Entry 4NBF (X-ray diffraction, 2.00 A resolution); this record covers chains A and D of the 6 polymer chains in the assembly.

Chain A:
Molecule: Terminal oxygenase component of carbazole
Notes: EC 1.14.12.22
Reference sequence: Q84II6 (Q84II6_JANS3); residues 1-384 here = UniProt positions 1-384
Sequence (392 residues; numbered 1 to 392; the number before each row is that of its first residue):
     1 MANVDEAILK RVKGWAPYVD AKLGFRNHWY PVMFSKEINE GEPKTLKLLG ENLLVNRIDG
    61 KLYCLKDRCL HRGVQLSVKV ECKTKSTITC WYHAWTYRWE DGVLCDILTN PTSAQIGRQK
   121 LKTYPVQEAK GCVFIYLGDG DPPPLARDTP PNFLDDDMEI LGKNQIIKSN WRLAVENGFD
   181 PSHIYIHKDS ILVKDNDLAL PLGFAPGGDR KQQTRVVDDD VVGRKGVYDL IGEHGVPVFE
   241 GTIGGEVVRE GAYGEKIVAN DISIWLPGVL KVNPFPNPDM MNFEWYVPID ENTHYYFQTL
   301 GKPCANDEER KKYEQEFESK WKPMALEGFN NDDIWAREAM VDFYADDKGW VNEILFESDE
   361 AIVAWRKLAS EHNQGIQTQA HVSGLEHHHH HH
Disordered / not traced: 1, 391-392
Differences from the reference sequence: engineered mutation Asn282 (Gln in Q84II6); expression tag (385-392)
Bound ions: 2Fe-2S cluster Fe: Cys69, His71, Cys90, His93; Fe2+: His183, His187, Asp333
Residues lining bound ligands: 2Fe-2S cluster (FES): Cys69, His71, Arg72, Val74, Cys90, Tyr92, His93, Ala94, Trp95
Reported in the primary citation:
  - mutagenesis - Q282N: decreased catalytic activity on CAR

Chain D:
Molecule: Ferredoxin CarAc
Source organism: Pseudomonas resinovorans
Notes: EC 1.14.12.22
Reference sequence: Q8GI16 (CARAC_PSERE); numbering as in UniProt (aligned over 1-107)
Sequence (115 residues; row label = number of the first residue in the row):
     1 MNQIWLKVCA ASDMQPGTIR RVNRVGAAPL AVYRVGDQFY ATEDTCTHGI ASLSEGTLDG
    61 DVIECPFHGG AFNVCTGMPA SSPCTVPLGV FEVEVKEGEV YVAGEKKLEH HHHHH
Disordered / not traced: 1-3, 108-115
Differences from the reference sequence: expression tag (108-115)
Bound ions: 2Fe-2S cluster Fe: Cys46, His48, Cys65, His68
Residues lining bound ligands: 2Fe-2S cluster (FES): Cys46, His48, Gly49, Ile50, Ala51, Cys65, Phe67, His68, Gly69, Gly70, Pro83, Cys84
Swiss-Prot annotation at these positions:
  - binding site ([2Fe-2S] cluster): Cys46, His48, Cys65, His68

Chain A / chain D interface:
Contacting residue pairs (28):
  Arg11(A) - Pro66(D)
  Arg11(A) - Phe67(D)
  Arg11(A) - His68(D)  hydrogen bond (side chain-backbone)
  Arg11(A) - Gly69(D)  hydrogen bond (side chain-backbone)
  Arg11(A) - Gly70(D)
  Arg11(A) - Ser82(D)  hydrogen bond (side chain-backbone)
  Arg11(A) - Pro83(D)
  Val12(A) - Phe67(D)
  Lys13(A) - Glu64(D)  salt bridge
  Lys13(A) - Pro66(D)  hydrogen bond (backbone-backbone)
  Gly14(A) - Pro66(D)  hydrogen bond (backbone-backbone)
  Trp15(A) - Phe67(D)  hydrophobic
  Arg210(A) - Ile50(D)
  Arg210(A) - Glu55(D)  salt bridge
  Trp350(A) - His68(D)
  Val351(A) - His48(D)
  Val351(A) - His68(D)
  Val351(A) - Pro83(D)
  Asn352(A) - His48(D)
  Asn352(A) - Pro83(D)
  Glu353(A) - His48(D)  hydrogen bond (backbone-side chain)
  Glu353(A) - His68(D)  salt bridge
  Ile354(A) - His48(D)
  Leu355(A) - Gly49(D)
  Phe356(A) - Ile50(D)
  Glu357(A) - Ile50(D)
  Glu360(A) - Ile50(D)
  Val363(A) - Phe67(D)  hydrophobic
Interface residues without a listed pair, chain A (18 interface residues in all): Asp359, Lys367
Interface residues without a listed pair, chain D (13 interface residues in all): Ser52

In short:
Chain A and chain D form an interface of 18 and 13 residues respectively, with 6 hydrogen bonds and 3 salt
bridges. Among the polar pairs are Lys13(A)-Glu64(D), Arg210(A)-Glu55(D) and Glu353(A)-His68(D). Chain A binds
2Fe-2S cluster. Ligands of chain D: 2Fe-2S cluster. The paper reports that Q282N of chain A reduces catalytic
activity on CAR.
Here chain A is Terminal oxygenase component of carbazole and chain D is Ferredoxin CarAc (Pseudomonas
resinovorans). Entry 4NBF (Oxygenase with Gln282 replaced by Asn and ferredoxin complex of carbazole
1,9a-dioxygenase) was determined by X-ray diffraction (same publication as 4NB8, 4NB9, 4NBA, 4NBB, 4NBC, 4NBD
and 3 further entries).
